PDB entry 6U59 | electron microscopy, 3.86 A resolution | chains A and L of the 12 polymer chains in the assembly

Chain A:
Name: SOSIP.664 gp120
Source organism: Human immunodeficiency virus 1
UniProtKB: B3UES2 (B3UES2_9HIV1); the construct lacks a stretch of the UniProt sequence and is renumbered around it, so the offset changes along the chain: 31-148 = UniProt 29-146; 149-184 = UniProt 151-186; 189-309 = UniProt 198-318; 312-323 = UniProt 319-330; 3 more segments
Amino-acid sequence (524 residues; each row starts with the number of its first residue; note: 10 numbers in that range are skipped by the numbering (no residue carries them; nothing is unmodelled there); a row labelled like 148A-148D holds insertion residues (148A, then the next letters in order); numbers below 1 keep their minus sign (Met-4 is residue -4)):
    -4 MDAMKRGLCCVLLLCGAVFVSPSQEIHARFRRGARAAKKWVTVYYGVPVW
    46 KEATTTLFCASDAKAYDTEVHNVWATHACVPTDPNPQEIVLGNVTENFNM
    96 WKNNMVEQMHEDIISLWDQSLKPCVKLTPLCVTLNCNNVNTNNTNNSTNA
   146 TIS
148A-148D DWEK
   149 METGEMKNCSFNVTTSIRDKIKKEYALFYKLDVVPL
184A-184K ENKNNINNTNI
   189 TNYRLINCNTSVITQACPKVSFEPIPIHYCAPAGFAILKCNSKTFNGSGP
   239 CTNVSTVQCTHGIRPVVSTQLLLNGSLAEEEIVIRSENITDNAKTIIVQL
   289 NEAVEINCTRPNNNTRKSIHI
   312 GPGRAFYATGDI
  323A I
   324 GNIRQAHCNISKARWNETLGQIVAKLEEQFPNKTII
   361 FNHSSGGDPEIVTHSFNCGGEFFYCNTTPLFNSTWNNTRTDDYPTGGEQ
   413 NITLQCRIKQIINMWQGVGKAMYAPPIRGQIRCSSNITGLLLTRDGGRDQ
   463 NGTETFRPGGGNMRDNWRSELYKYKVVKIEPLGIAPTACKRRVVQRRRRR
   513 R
Disordered / not traced: -4 to 30, 57-62, 139-147, 184A-184K, 505-513
Sequence notes: engineered mutation Cys501 (Ala505 in B3UES2), Arg509 (Glu513 in B3UES2), Arg510 (Lys514 in B3UES2), Arg512 (Ala516 in B3UES2), Arg513 (Val517 in B3UES2)
Cystine bridges: Cys119-Cys205, Cys126-Cys196, Cys131-Cys157, Cys218-Cys247, Cys228-Cys239, Cys296-Cys331, Cys378-Cys445, Cys385-Cys418
Covalently attached groups: N-acetylglucosamine (NAG) linked to Asn88, Asn156, Asn160, Asn197, Asn234, Asn241, Asn262, Asn276, Asn295, Asn301, Asn332, Asn339, Asn355, Asn362, Asn386, Asn392, Asn396, Asn413, Asn448
What the authors report for this chain:
  - post-translational modification sites: Asn88, Asn234, Asn241, Asn276, Asn295, Asn339, Asn355, Asn448

Chain L:
Name: rabbit antibody 13B Fragment antigen binding light chain
Source organism: Oryctolagus cuniculus
Notes: antibody fragment or engineered binder
Amino-acid sequence (112 residues; each row starts with the number of its first residue; a row labelled like 95A-95D holds insertion residues (95A, then the next letters in order)):
     1 DIVMTQTPASVSEPVGGTVTINCQASQ
   27A S
    28 RGNNYLSWYQQKPGQSPSLLIYRTSTLASGVPSRFKGSGSGTQFTLTISD
    78 LECADAATYYCLYGYYSS
95A-95D RNPD
    96 FAFGGGTEVVVK

Interface between chain A and chain L:
Contacting residue pairs - 7 pairs, chain A then chain L:
  Glu268(A) with Arg50(L), salt bridge
  Glu269(A) with Arg50(L), salt bridge
  Glu350(A) with Arg95A(L), salt bridge
  Glu351(A) with Ser95(L), hydrogen bond; Arg95A(L), salt bridge
  Pro354(A) with Arg95A(L)
  Asn355(A) with Arg95A(L), hydrogen bond
Other interface residues (no listed pair), chain A (8 interface residues in all): Gln344, Ala347
Other interface residues (no listed pair), chain L (7 interface residues in all): Asn31, Tyr49, Tyr92, Ser94

Overview:
Chain A and chain L form an interface of 8 and 7 residues respectively; the contacts include 2 hydrogen bonds
and 4 salt bridges. Polar pairs include Glu268(A)-Arg50(L), Glu269(A)-Arg50(L) and Glu350(A)-Arg95A(L).
Covalently linked N-acetylglucosamine: at Asn88(A), Asn156(A), Asn160(A), Asn197(A), Asn234(A) and Asn241(A)
and 13 more. The paper reports modification sites Asn88(A), Asn234(A) and Asn241(A) among others.
Here chain A is SOSIP.664 gp120 (Human immunodeficiency virus 1) and chain L is rabbit antibody 13B Fragment
antigen binding light chain (Oryctolagus cuniculus). Entry 6U59 (HIV-1 B41 SOSIP.664 in complex with rabbit
antibody 13B) was determined by electron microscopy.
